6WYV - chains I and N of the 8 polymer chains in the assembly; structure by electron microscopy, 2.75 A resolution.

[Chain I]
Molecule: 23S ribosomal RNA
Organism: Escherichia coli
Sequence (2904 nucleotides; row label = number of the first residue in the row):
     1 GGUUAAGCGA CUAAGCGUAC ACGGUGGAUG CCCUGGCAGU CAGAGGCGAU GAAGGACGUG
    61 CUAAUCUGCG AUAAGCGUCG GUAAGGUGAU AUGAACCGUU AUAACCGGCG AUUUCCGAAU
   121 GGGGAAACCC AGUGUGUUUC GACACACUAU CAUUAACUGA AUCCAUAGGU UAAUGAGGCG
   181 AACCGGGGGA ACUGAAACAU CUAAGUACCC CGAGGAAAAG AAAUCAACCG AGAUUCCCCC
   241 AGUAGCGGCG AGCGAACGGG GAGCAGCCCA GAGCCUGAAU CAGUGUGUGU GUUAGUGGAA
   301 GCGUCUGGAA AGGCGCGCGA UACAGGGUGA CAGCCCCGUA CACAAAAAUG CACAUGCUGU
   361 GAGCUCGAUG AGUAGGGCGG GACACGUGGU AUCCUGUCUG AAUAUGGGGG GACCAUCCUC
   421 CAAGGCUAAA UACUCCUGAC UGACCGAUAG UGAACCAGUA CCGUGAGGGA AAGGCGAAAA
   481 GAACCCCGGC GAGGGGAGUG AAAAAGAACC UGAAACCGUG UACGUACAAG CAGUGGGAGC
   541 ACGCUUAGGC GUGUGACUGC GUACCUUUUG UAUAAUGGGU CAGCGACUUA UAUUCUGUAG
   601 CAAGGUUAAC CGAAUAGGGG AGCCGAAGGG AAACCGAGUC UUAACUGGGC GUUAAGUUGC
   661 AGGGUAUAGA CCCGAAACCC GGUGAUCUAG CCAUGGGCAG GUUGAAGGUU GGGUAACACU
   721 AACUGGAGGA CCGAACCGAC UAAUGUUGAA AAAUUAGCGG AUGACUUGUG GCUGGGGGUG
   781 AAAGGCCAAU CAAACCGGGA GAUAGCUGGU UCUCCCCGAA AGCUAUUUAG GUAGCGCCUC
   841 GUGAAUUCAU CUCCGGGGGU AGAGCACUGU UUCGGCAAGG GGGUCAUCCC GACUUACCAA
   901 CCCGAUGCAA ACUGCGAAUA CCGGAGAAUG UUAUCACGGG AGACACACGG CGGGUGCUAA
   961 CGUCCGUCGU GAAGAGGGAA ACAACCCAGA CCGCCAGCUA AGGUCCCAAA GUCAUGGUUA
  1021 AGUGGGAAAC GAUGUGGGAA GGCCCAGACA GCCAGGAUGU UGGCUUAGAA GCAGCCAUCA
  1081 UUUAAAGAAA GCGUAAUAGC UCACUGGUCG AGUCGGCCUG CGCGGAAGAU GUAACGGGGC
  1141 UAAACCAUGC ACCGAAGCUG CGGCAGCGAC GCUUAUGCGU UGUUGGGUAG GGGAGCGUUC
  1201 UGUAAGCCUG CGAAGGUGUG CUGUGAGGCA UGCUGGAGGU AUCAGAAGUG CGAAUGCUGA
  1261 CAUAAGUAAC GAUAAAGCGG GUGAAAAGCC CGCUCGCCGG AAGACCAAGG GUUCCUGUCC
  1321 AACGUUAAUC GGGGCAGGGU GAGUCGACCC CUAAGGCGAG GCCGAAAGGC GUAGUCGAUG
  1381 GGAAACAGGU UAAUAUUCCU GUACUUGGUG UUACUGCGAA GGGGGGACGG AGAAGGCUAU
  1441 GUUGGCCGGG CGACGGUUGU CCCGGUUUAA GCGUGUAGGC UGGUUUUCCA GGCAAAUCCG
  1501 GAAAAUCAAG GCUGAGGCGU GAUGACGAGG CACUACGGUG CUGAAGCAAC AAAUGCCCUG
  1561 CUUCCAGGAA AAGCCUCUAA GCAUCAGGUA ACAUCAAAUC GUACCCCAAA CCGACACAGG
  1621 UGGUCAGGUA GAGAAUACCA AGGCGCUUGA GAGAACUCGG GUGAAGGAAC UAGGCAAAAU
  1681 GGUGCCGUAA CUUCGGGAGA AGGCACGCUG AUAUGUAGGU GAGGUCCCUC GCGGAUGGAG
  1741 CUGAAAUCAG UCGAAGAUAC CAGCUGGCUG CAACUGUUUA UUAAAAACAC AGCACUGUGC
  1801 AAACACGAAA GUGGACGUAU ACGGUGUGAC GCCUGCCCGG UGCCGGAAGG UUAAUUGAUG
  1861 GGGUUAGCGC AAGCGAAGCU CUUGAUCGAA GCCCCGGUAA ACGGCGGCCG UAACXAUAAC
  1921 GGUCCUAAGG UAGCGAAAUU CCUUGUCGGG UAAGUUCCGA CXUGCACGAA UGGCGUAAUG
  1981 AUGGCCAGGC UGUCUCCACC CGAGACUCAG UGAAAUUGAA CUCGCUGUGA AGAUGCAGUG
  2041 UACCCGCGGC AAGACGGAAA GACCCCGUXA ACCUUUACUA UAGCUUGACA CUGAACAUUG
  2101 AGCCUUGAUG UGUAGGAUAG GUGGGAGGCU UUGAAGUGUG GACGCCAGUC UGCAUGGAGC
  2161 CGACCUUGAA AUACCACCCU UUAAUGUUUG AUGUUCUAAC GUUGACCCGU AAUCCGGGUU
  2221 GCGGACAGUG UCUGGUGGGU AGUUUGACUG GGGCGGUCUC CUCCUAAAGA GUAACGGAGG
  2281 AGCACGAAGG UUGGCUAAUC CUGGUCGGAC AUCAGGAGGU UAGUGCAAUG GCAUAAGCCA
  2341 GCUUGACUGC GAGCGUGACG GCGCGAGCAG GUGCGAAAGC AGGUCAUAGU GAUCCGGUGG
  2401 UUCUGAAUGG AAGGGCCAUC GCUCAACGGA UAAAAGGUAC UCCGGGGAUA ACAGGCUGAU
  2461 ACCGCCCAAG AGUUCAUAUC GACGGCGGUG UUUGGCACCU CGAUGUCGGC UCAUCACAUC
  2521 CUGGGGCUGA AGUAGGUCCC AAGGGUAUGG CUGUUCGCCA UUUAAAGUGG UACGCGAGCU
  2581 GGGUUUAGAA CGUCGUGAGA CAGUUCGGUC CCUAUCUGCC GUGGGCGCUG GAGAACUGAG
  2641 GGGGGCUGCU CCUAGUACGA GAGGACCGGA GUGGACGCAU CACUGGUGUU CGGGUUGUCA
  2701 UGCCAAUGGC ACUGCCCGGU AGCUAAAUGC GGAAGAGAUA AGUGCUGAAA GCAUCUAAGC
  2761 ACGAAACUUG CCCCGAGAUG AGUUCUCCCU GACCCUUUAA GGGUCCUGAA GGAACGUUGA
  2821 AGACGACGAC GUUGAUAGGC CGGGUGUGUA AGCGCAGCGA UGCGUUGAGC UAACCGGUAC
  2881 UAAUGAACCG UGAGGCUUAA CCUU
Disordered / not traced: 886-891, 2030
Covalently attached groups: covalent link PSU_1911/A1918
Modified / non-standard residues: 1MG (1N-methylguanosine-5'-monophosphate) at position 745, PSU (pseudouridine-5'-monophosphate) at position 746, 5MU (5-methyluridine 5'-monophosphate) at position 747, PSU (pseudouridine-5'-monophosphate) at position 955, 6MZ (N6-methyladenosine-5'-monophosphate) at position 1618, 2MG (2N-methylguanosine-5'-monophosphate) at position 1835, PSU (pseudouridine-5'-monophosphate) at position 1911, 3TD ((1S)-1,4-anhydro-1-(3-methyl-2,4-dioxo-1,2,3,4-tetrahydropyrimidin-5-yl)-5-O-phosphono-D-ribitol) at position 1915, PSU (pseudouridine-5'-monophosphate) at position 1917, 5MU (5-methyluridine 5'-monophosphate) at position 1939, 5MC (5-methylcytidine-5'-monophosphate) at position 1962, G7M (N7-methyl-guanosine-5'-monophosphate) at position 2069, OMG (o2'-methylguanosine-5'-monophosphate) at position 2251, 2MG (2N-methylguanosine-5'-monophosphate) at position 2445, PSU (pseudouridine-5'-monophosphate) at position 2457, OMC (o2'-methylycytidine-5'-monophosphate) at position 2498, 2MA (2-methyladenosine-5'-monophosphate) at position 2503, PSU (pseudouridine-5'-monophosphate) at position 2504, OMU (o2'-methyluridine 5'-monophosphate) at position 2552, PSU (pseudouridine-5'-monophosphate) at position 2580, PSU (pseudouridine-5'-monophosphate) at position 2605
Residues lining bound ligands: O7S ((3R,4R,5E,10E,12E,14S,16R,26aR)-16-fluoro-14-hydroxy-12-methyl-3-(propan-2-yl)-4-(prop-2-en-1-yl)-3,4,8,9,14,15,16,17,24,25,26,26a-dodecahydro-1H,7H,22H-21,18-(azeno)pyrrolo[2,1-c][1,8,4,19]dioxadiazacyclotetracosine-1,7,22-trione): G2061, A2062, C2063, A2451, C2452, 2MA_2503, PSU_2504, G2505, U2506, U2585, U2586

[Chain N]
Molecule: 50S ribosomal protein L3
Organism: Escherichia coli
UniProt: P60438 (RL3_ECOLI); residues 1-209 here = UniProt positions 1-209
Chain sequence (209 residues; numbered 1 to 209; the number before each row is that of its first residue):
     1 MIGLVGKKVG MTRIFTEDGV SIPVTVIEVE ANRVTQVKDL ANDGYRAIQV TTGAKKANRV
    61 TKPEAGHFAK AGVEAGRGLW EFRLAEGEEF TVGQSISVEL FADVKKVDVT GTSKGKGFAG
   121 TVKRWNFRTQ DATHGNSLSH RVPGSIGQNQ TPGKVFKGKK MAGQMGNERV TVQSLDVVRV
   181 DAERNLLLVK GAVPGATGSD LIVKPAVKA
Disordered / not traced: 150-152
Curated features (UniProtKB/Swiss-Prot):
  - modified residue: Lys-38 (N6-succinyllysine), Gln-150 (N5-methylglutamine)

[Interface between chain I and chain N]
Contacting residue pairs - 186 pairs, chain I then chain N:
  A743(I) / Gly-135(N)  phosphate contact
  U744(I) / Ser-137(N)  phosphate contact
  U744(I) / Leu-138(N)  phosphate contact
  1MG_745(I) / Leu-138(N)  phosphate contact
  U1130(I) / Lys-154(N)  base contact
  A1654(I) / Phe-118(N)  hydrogen bond to the sugar
  A1655(I) / Phe-118(N)  sugar contact
  A1655(I) / Ala-119(N)  sugar contact
  A1655(I) / Gly-120(N)  sugar contact
  A1655(I) / Ala-162(N)  sugar contact
  C1656(I) / Arg-141(N)  salt bridge to the phosphate
  C1656(I) / Val-142(N)  phosphate contact
  U1657(I) / Leu-138(N)  sugar contact
  U1657(I) / His-140(N)  hydrogen bond to the phosphate
  U1657(I) / Arg-141(N)  hydrogen bond to the phosphate
  C1658(I) / Leu-138(N)  sugar contact
  C1658(I) / His-140(N)  salt bridge to the phosphate
  C1670(I) / His-134(N)  base contact
  G1673(I) / His-134(N)  base contact
  C1675(I) / Thr-133(N)  base contact
  U1993(I) / Thr-133(N)  sugar contact
  C1994(I) / Gln-130(N)  phosphate contact
  C1994(I) / Ala-132(N)  hydrogen bond to the phosphate
  U1995(I) / Arg-128(N)  salt bridge to the phosphate
  C1997(I) / Phe-127(N)  phosphate contact
  C1997(I) / Thr-129(N)  hydrogen bond to the phosphate
  A1998(I) / Val-122(N)  phosphate contact
  A1998(I) / Arg-141(N)  salt bridge to the phosphate
  G2024(I) / Lys-154(N)  sugar contact
  C2025(I) / Lys-154(N)  phosphate contact
  G2048(I) / Phe-118(N)  base contact
  G2049(I) / Met-161(N)  base contact
  C2050(I) / Ile-146(N)  base contact
  C2050(I) / Met-161(N)  base contact
  A2051(I) / Gly-144(N)  sugar contact
  A2051(I) / Ile-146(N)  sugar contact
  A2052(I) / Gly-144(N)  phosphate contact
  A2052(I) / Ser-145(N)  phosphate contact
  A2052(I) / Ile-146(N)  phosphate contact
  A2052(I) / Gly-147(N)  sugar contact
  A2052(I) / Gln-148(N)  hydrogen bond to the sugar
  A2052(I) / Asn-149(N)  sugar contact
  A2052(I) / Gly-153(N)  base contact
  A2052(I) / Lys-154(N)  base contact
  A2052(I) / Val-155(N)  base contact
  G2053(I) / Gln-148(N)  phosphate contact
  G2053(I) / Asn-149(N)  phosphate contact
  G2053(I) / Gly-153(N)  sugar contact
  C2510(I) / Gln-130(N)  base contact
  C2510(I) / Asp-131(N)  sugar contact
  U2511(I) / Arg-128(N)  salt bridge to the phosphate
  U2511(I) / Gln-130(N)  sugar contact
  U2511(I) / Pro-143(N)  hydrogen bond to the sugar
  U2511(I) / Ser-145(N)  hydrogen bond to the base
  C2512(I) / Phe-127(N)  phosphate contact
  C2512(I) / Arg-128(N)  hydrogen bond to the phosphate
  C2512(I) / Pro-143(N)  sugar contact
  C2512(I) / Ser-145(N)  hydrogen bond to the sugar
  C2512(I) / Lys-159(N)  hydrogen bond to the sugar
  A2513(I) / Phe-127(N)  phosphate contact
  A2513(I) / Gln-148(N)  base contact
  A2513(I) / Lys-160(N)  phosphate contact
  U2514(I) / Phe-156(N)  sugar contact
  U2571(I) / Gln-148(N)  base contact
  A2572(I) / Gln-148(N)  phosphate contact
  A2572(I) / Asn-149(N)  hydrogen bond to the sugar
  G2574(I) / Ser-145(N)  hydrogen bond to the base
  G2574(I) / Gly-147(N)  hydrogen bond to the base
  G2574(I) / Gln-148(N)  sugar contact
  G2574(I) / Asn-149(N)  hydrogen bond to the sugar
  C2575(I) / Ser-145(N)  hydrogen bond to the sugar
  C2575(I) / Asn-149(N)  hydrogen bond to the phosphate
  G2578(I) / Gln-130(N)  hydrogen bond to the base
  G2578(I) / Ser-139(N)  hydrogen bond to the sugar
  G2578(I) / Gly-144(N)  sugar contact
  G2578(I) / Ser-145(N)  base contact
  C2579(I) / Gln-130(N)  base contact
  C2579(I) / Asn-136(N)  hydrogen bond to the sugar
  C2579(I) / Ser-137(N)  hydrogen bond to the phosphate
  C2579(I) / Ser-139(N)  sugar contact
  PSU_2580(I) / Gly-135(N)  sugar contact
  PSU_2580(I) / Ser-137(N)  hydrogen bond to the phosphate
  G2581(I) / Gly-135(N)  phosphate contact
  G2618(I) / Lys-154(N)  sugar contact
  G2618(I) / Val-155(N)  hydrogen bond to the sugar
  C2619(I) / Val-155(N)  sugar contact
  C2619(I) / Phe-156(N)  sugar contact
  C2619(I) / Lys-157(N)  phosphate contact
  C2619(I) / Gly-158(N)  phosphate contact
  C2619(I) / Lys-159(N)  sugar contact
  C2619(I) / Met-161(N)  base contact
  C2620(I) / Arg-124(N)  sugar contact
  C2620(I) / Lys-157(N)  salt bridge to the phosphate
  C2620(I) / Gly-158(N)  hydrogen bond to the phosphate
  C2620(I) / Lys-159(N)  sugar contact
  C2620(I) / Met-161(N)  sugar contact
  C2620(I) / Ala-162(N)  hydrogen bond to the sugar
  G2621(I) / Arg-124(N)  salt bridge to the phosphate
  G2621(I) / Gln-164(N)  hydrogen bond to the sugar
  G2633(I) / Thr-61(N)  sugar contact
  G2633(I) / Glu-64(N)  sugar contact
  A2634(I) / Glu-64(N)  hydrogen bond to the sugar
  A2634(I) / Leu-79(N)  sugar contact
  A2635(I) / Gln-49(N)  hydrogen bond to the sugar
  A2635(I) / Leu-79(N)  sugar contact
  A2635(I) / Glu-81(N)  hydrogen bond to the sugar
  C2636(I) / Tyr-45(N)  hydrogen bond to the sugar
  C2636(I) / Trp-80(N)  phosphate contact
  C2636(I) / Glu-81(N)  hydrogen bond to the phosphate
  U2637(I) / Arg-83(N)  salt bridge to the phosphate
  G2638(I) / Arg-83(N)  salt bridge to the phosphate
  G2677(I) / Asn-126(N)  phosphate contact
  C2678(I) / Arg-124(N)  phosphate contact
  C2678(I) / Asn-126(N)  phosphate contact
  A2679(I) / Val-170(N)  sugar contact
  A2679(I) / Val-193(N)  sugar contact
  A2679(I) / Pro-194(N)  sugar contact
  U2680(I) / Lys-8(N)  phosphate contact
  U2680(I) / Met-11(N)  hydrogen bond to the sugar
  U2680(I) / Ser-113(N)  phosphate contact
  U2680(I) / Lys-114(N)  hydrogen bond to the phosphate
  U2680(I) / Lys-116(N)  salt bridge to the phosphate
  U2680(I) / Ala-192(N)  sugar contact
  U2680(I) / Val-193(N)  sugar contact
  U2680(I) / Pro-194(N)  sugar contact
  U2680(I) / Gly-195(N)  phosphate contact
  C2681(I) / Met-11(N)  sugar contact
  C2681(I) / Lys-114(N)  salt bridge to the phosphate
  A2682(I) / Met-11(N)  sugar contact
  A2682(I) / Thr-12(N)  sugar contact
  A2682(I) / Arg-13(N)  hydrogen bond to the sugar
  A2682(I) / Pro-23(N)  base contact
  C2723(I) / Lys-114(N)  salt bridge to the phosphate
  U2724(I) / Lys-116(N)  salt bridge to the phosphate
  U2724(I) / Lys-123(N)  salt bridge to the phosphate
  G2729(I) / Pro-23(N)  phosphate contact
  G2729(I) / Lys-190(N)  sugar contact
  G2729(I) / Gly-191(N)  sugar contact
  C2730(I) / Gln-173(N)  hydrogen bond to the sugar
  C2730(I) / Ser-174(N)  sugar contact
  C2730(I) / Leu-175(N)  sugar contact
  G2731(I) / Ser-174(N)  phosphate contact
  G2731(I) / Lys-208(N)  hydrogen bond to the phosphate
  G2732(I) / Lys-208(N)  salt bridge to the phosphate
  A2733(I) / Lys-208(N)  base contact
  C2771(I) / Gln-173(N)  hydrogen bond to the sugar
  C2772(I) / Thr-171(N)  hydrogen bond to the phosphate
  C2772(I) / Gln-173(N)  sugar contact
  C2773(I) / Arg-169(N)  salt bridge to the phosphate
  C2773(I) / Thr-171(N)  hydrogen bond to the phosphate
  C2774(I) / Arg-169(N)  phosphate contact
  U2784(I) / Gln-36(N)  sugar contact
  U2784(I) / Asn-42(N)  hydrogen bond to the phosphate
  U2784(I) / Asp-43(N)  sugar contact
  C2785(I) / Gln-36(N)  sugar contact
  C2785(I) / His-67(N)  hydrogen bond to the base
  C2785(I) / Lys-70(N)  hydrogen bond to the phosphate
  U2786(I) / Pro-63(N)  hydrogen bond to the sugar
  U2786(I) / Gly-66(N)  sugar contact
  U2786(I) / His-67(N)  sugar contact
  C2787(I) / Lys-62(N)  sugar contact
  C2787(I) / Pro-63(N)  sugar contact
  C2788(I) / Lys-62(N)  sugar contact
  A2810(I) / Lys-62(N)  phosphate contact
  G2811(I) / Thr-61(N)  phosphate contact
  G2811(I) / Lys-62(N)  hydrogen bond to the phosphate
  A2820(I) / Lys-114(N)  sugar contact
  A2820(I) / Ala-196(N)  sugar contact
  A2820(I) / Thr-197(N)  hydrogen bond to the base
  A2821(I) / Lys-114(N)  phosphate contact
  A2821(I) / Gly-115(N)  hydrogen bond to the phosphate
  A2821(I) / Asn-167(N)  hydrogen bond to the phosphate
  G2822(I) / Gly-115(N)  phosphate contact
  G2822(I) / Lys-116(N)  phosphate contact
  G2822(I) / Gly-117(N)  hydrogen bond to the phosphate
  G2822(I) / Gln-164(N)  hydrogen bond to the phosphate
  A2823(I) / Gly-117(N)  phosphate contact
  A2823(I) / Phe-118(N)  hydrogen bond to the phosphate
  A2823(I) / Gln-164(N)  phosphate contact
  C2830(I) / Lys-56(N)  phosphate contact
  C2830(I) / Arg-59(N)  salt bridge to the phosphate
  G2831(I) / Lys-56(N)  phosphate contact
  G2831(I) / Arg-59(N)  salt bridge to the phosphate
  U2833(I) / Asn-58(N)  hydrogen bond to the base
  G2834(I) / Lys-56(N)  phosphate contact
  A2835(I) / Lys-56(N)  salt bridge to the phosphate
Also at the interface, not in a pair above, chain I (87 interface residues in all): U1671, C1999, U2622, C2683, U2728, U2783
Also at the interface, not in a pair above, chain N (92 interface residues in all): Ser-21, Thr-110, Trp-125, Gly-163, Val-172, Asp-176

[In short]
The interface between chain I and chain N involves 87 residues on one side and 92 on the other, with 51
hydrogen bonds and 19 salt bridges. Among the polar pairs are U2511(I)/Ser-145(N), G2574(I)/Ser-145(N) and
G2574(I)/Gly-147(N). Chain I binds compound O7S.
Chain I is 23S ribosomal RNA and chain N is 50S ribosomal protein L3, both from Escherichia coli; the
structure, E. coli 50S ribosome bound to compounds 47 and VS1, was determined by electron microscopy together
with 6PC5, 6PC6, 6PC7, 6PC8, 6PCH, 6PCQ and 3 further entries from the same study.
